PDB entry 8JXN | electron microscopy, 3.20 A resolution | chains G and B of the 12 polymer chains in the assembly

== Chain G (and B) ==
Name: Methylcrotonoyl-CoA carboxylase beta chain, mitochondrial
Organism: Homo sapiens
Notes: EC 6.4.1.4; chain B of this document is another copy of the same molecule, construct and numbering; everything in this record applies to it too
Reference sequence: Q9HCC0 (MCCB_HUMAN); residue numbers follow UniProt; this construct covers 1-563
Sequence (563 residues; numbered 1 to 563; the number before each row is that of its first residue):
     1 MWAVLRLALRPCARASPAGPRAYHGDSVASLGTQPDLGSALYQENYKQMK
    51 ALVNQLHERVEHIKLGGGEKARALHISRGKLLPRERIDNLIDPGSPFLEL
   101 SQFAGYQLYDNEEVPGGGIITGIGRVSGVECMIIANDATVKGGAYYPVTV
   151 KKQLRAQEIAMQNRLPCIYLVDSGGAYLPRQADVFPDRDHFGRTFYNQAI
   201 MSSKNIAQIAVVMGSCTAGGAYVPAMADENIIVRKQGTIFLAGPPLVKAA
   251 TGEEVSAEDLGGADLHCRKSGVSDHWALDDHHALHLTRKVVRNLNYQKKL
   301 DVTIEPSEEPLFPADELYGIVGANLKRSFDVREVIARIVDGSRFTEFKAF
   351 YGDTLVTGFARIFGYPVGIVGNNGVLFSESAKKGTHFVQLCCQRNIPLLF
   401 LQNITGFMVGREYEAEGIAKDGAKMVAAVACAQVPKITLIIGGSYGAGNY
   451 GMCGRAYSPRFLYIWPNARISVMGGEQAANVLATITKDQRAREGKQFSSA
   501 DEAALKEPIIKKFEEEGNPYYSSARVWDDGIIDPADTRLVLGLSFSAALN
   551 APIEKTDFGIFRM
Unresolved in the structure: 1-22 (chain B: 1-22, 240-260)
Ligand contacts:
  - BTI (5-(hexahydro-2-oxo-1H-thieno[3,4-d]imidazol-6-yl)pentanal), molecule 1: Ala218, Leu241, Leu246, Ala250
  - BTI, molecule 2: Thr405, Gly406, Phe407, Val409, Tyr445, Gly446, Ala447, Val472, Met473, Gly474, Gln477
  - TW3 (S-[2-[3-[[(2R)-4-[[[(2S,3S,4S,5S)-5-(6-aminopurin-9-yl)-4-oxidanyl-3-phosphonooxy-oxolan-2-yl]methoxy-oxidanyl-phosphoryl]oxy-oxidanyl-phosphoryl]oxy-3,3-dimethyl-2-oxidanyl-butanoyl]amino]propanoylamino]ethyl] 3-methylbut-2-enethioate), molecule 1: Arg78, Lys141, Gly142, Ala144, Gly174, Gly175, Ala176, Tyr177, Leu178, Phe185, Phe191, Ser215, Thr217, Ala218, Gly219
  - TW3, molecule 2: Gly446, Ala447, Tyr450, Val472, Val481, Ile485, Gln489, Arg492
From the paper describing this entry:
  - mutagenesis - L241R, A242F: decreased catalytic activity on TW3
  - catalytic residues: Phe407, Ala447 (proposed by the authors, not directly observed)

== Interface between chain G and chain B ==
Residue-residue contacts - 20 pairs, chain G then chain B:
  Lys382(G) - Met563(B)
  Thr385(G) - Met563(B)
  His386(G) - Ile560(B)
  His386(G) - Arg562(B)
  Gln389(G) - Ile560(B)
  Gln389(G) - Phe561(B)
  Gln389(G) - Met563(B)
  Gln393(G) - Ile560(B)
  Lys424(G) - Met563(B)
  Ile560(G) - His386(B)
  Ile560(G) - Gln389(B)
  Ile560(G) - Gln393(B)
  Phe561(G) - Gln389(B)
  Phe561(G) - Phe561(B)  hydrophobic
  Arg562(G) - His386(B)
  Met563(G) - Lys382(B)
  Met563(G) - Thr385(B)
  Met563(G) - Gln389(B)
  Met563(G) - Lys424(B)
  Met563(G) - Met563(B)  hydrophobic
Also at the interface, not in a pair above, chain G (12 interface residues in all): Leu390, Gly559
Also at the interface, not in a pair above, chain B (13 interface residues in all): Lys348, Leu390, Gly559

== Overview ==
12 residues of chain G face 13 of chain B across their interface. Bound to chain G: compound BTI and compound
TW3. The paper reports catalytic residues Phe407(G) and Ala447(G); L241R and A242F of chain G reduce catalytic
activity on TW3.
Both chains are Methylcrotonoyl-CoA carboxylase beta chain, mitochondrial (Homo sapiens). Entry 8JXN (Human
3-methylcrotonyl-CoA carboxylase in BCCP-H1 state with MCoA) was determined by electron microscopy together
with 7YBU, 8J4Z, 8J78, 8J7D, 8JAK, 8JAW and 3 further entries from the same study.
